8X51 - chains A and E of the 4 polymer chains in the assembly; structure by electron microscopy, 2.92 A resolution.

[Chain A]
Molecule: Endonuclease GajA
Source organism: Bacillus cereus VD045
Notes: EC 3.1.-.-
UniProt: J8H9C1 (GAJA_BACC6); residues 1-578 here = UniProt positions 1-578
Chain sequence (578 residues; numbered 1 to 578; the number before each row is that of its first residue):
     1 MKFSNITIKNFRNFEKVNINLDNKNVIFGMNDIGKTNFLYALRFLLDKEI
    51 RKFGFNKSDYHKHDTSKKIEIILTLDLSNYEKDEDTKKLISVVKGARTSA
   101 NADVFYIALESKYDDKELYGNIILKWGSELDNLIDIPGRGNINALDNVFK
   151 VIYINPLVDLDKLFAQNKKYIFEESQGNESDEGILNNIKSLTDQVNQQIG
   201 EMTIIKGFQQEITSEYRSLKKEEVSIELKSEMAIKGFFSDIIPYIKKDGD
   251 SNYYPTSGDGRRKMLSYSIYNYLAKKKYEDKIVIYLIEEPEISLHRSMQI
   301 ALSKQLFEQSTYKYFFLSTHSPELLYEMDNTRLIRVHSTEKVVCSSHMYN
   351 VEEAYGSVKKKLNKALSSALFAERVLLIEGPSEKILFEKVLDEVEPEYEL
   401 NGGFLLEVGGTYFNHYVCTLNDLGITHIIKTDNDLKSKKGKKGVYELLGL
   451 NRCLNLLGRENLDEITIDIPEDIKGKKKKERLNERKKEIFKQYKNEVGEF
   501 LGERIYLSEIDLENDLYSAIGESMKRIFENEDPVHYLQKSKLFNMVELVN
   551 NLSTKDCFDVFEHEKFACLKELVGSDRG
Disordered / not traced: 157-280, 352-362, 576-578
Metal / ion sites: Ca2+: Glu-379, Asp-432 (shared with DC11(E) of chain E)
Curated features (UniProtKB/Swiss-Prot):
  - binding site (ATP): Asp-32 to Thr-36
  - binding site (a divalent metal cation): Glu-379, Glu-383, Asp-463, Glu-464, Glu-513
  - site (Interaction with GajB): Lys-94, Arg-97
  - mutagenesis: Lys-35 (K35A: Retains endonuclease activity), His-320 (H320A: Retains endonuclease activity, ATP only partially inhibits endonuclease activity), Glu-379 (E379A: Loss of endonuclease activity), Asp-511 (D511A: Loss of endonuclease activity), Lys-541 (K541A: Loss of endonuclease activity)

[Chain E]
Molecule: 21-nt DNA strand
Sequence (21 nucleotides; row label = number of the first residue in the row):
     1 TTTAATAACCCGGTTATTTTT
Metal / ion sites: Ca2+: DC11 (shared with Glu-379(A), Asp-432(A) of chain A)

[How chain A and chain E interact]
Residue-residue contacts (21; chain A residue first):
  Glu-379(A) with DC11(E), phosphate contact
  Gly-380(A) with DC11(E), phosphate contact
  Pro-381(A) with DC11(E), phosphate contact; DG12(E), phosphate contact
  Ser-382(A) with DG12(E), hydrogen bond to the phosphate
  Gly-409(A) with DC11(E), sugar contact
  Gly-410(A) with DC10(E), base contact; DC11(E), sugar contact
  Thr-411(A) with DC11(E), phosphate contact
  Asp-434(A) with DC10(E), sugar contact
  Leu-435(A) with DC9(E), sugar contact
  Lys-436(A) with DA8(E), base contact; DC9(E), sugar contact
  Ser-437(A) with DA8(E), phosphate contact; DC9(E), phosphate contact
  Lys-439(A) with DT6(E), base contact; DA7(E), sugar contact
  Lys-541(A) with DC11(E), salt bridge to the phosphate; DG12(E), phosphate contact
  Leu-542(A) with DG12(E), phosphate contact; DG13(E), phosphate contact
Interface residues without a listed pair, chain A (16 interface residues in all): Lys-438, Leu-448
Interface residues without a listed pair, chain E (9 interface residues in all): DA5

[Overview]
16 residues of chain A face 9 of chain E across their interface; the contacts include 1 hydrogen bond and 1
salt bridge. Polar pairs include Ser-382(A)/DG12(E) and Lys-541(A)/DC11(E).
Chain A is Endonuclease GajA (Bacillus cereus VD045) and chain E is a 21-nt DNA strand; the structure,
Structure of DNA-bound GajA dimer (focused refinement), was determined by electron microscopy together with
8JQB, 8JQC, 8WY5 and 8X5N from the same study.
